PDB entry 2CJ7 | X-ray diffraction, 1.80 A resolution | chain A

[Chain A]
Molecule: Invertase inhibitor
From: Nicotiana tabacum
UniProt: O49908 (O49908_TOBAC); residues 4-150 here correspond to UniProt positions 20-166 (UniProt number = residue number + 16)
Amino-acid sequence (150 residues; row label = number of the first residue in the row):
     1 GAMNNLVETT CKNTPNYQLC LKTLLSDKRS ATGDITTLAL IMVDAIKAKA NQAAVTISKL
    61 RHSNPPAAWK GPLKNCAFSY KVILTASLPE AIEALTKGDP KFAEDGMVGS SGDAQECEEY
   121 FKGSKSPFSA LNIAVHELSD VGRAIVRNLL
Not modelled in the structure: 1-3, 122-124
Disulfide bonds: Cys11-Cys20, Cys76-Cys117

[In short]
Chain A is Invertase inhibitor (Nicotiana tabacum); the structure, Crystal Structure of a Cell Wall Invertase
Inhibitor from Tobacco (pH 9.0), was determined by X-ray diffraction (same publication as 2CJ8, 2CJ4, 2CJ5 and
2CJ6).
